PDB entry 7YMP | X-ray diffraction, 2.57 A resolution | chain A

# Chain A
Name: Lysoplasmalogenase
Organism: Thermocrispum sp. RD004668
UniProt: A0A0U4VTN7 (A0A0U4VTN7_9PSEU); numbering as in UniProt (aligned over 28-334)
Sequence (314 residues; numbered 27 to 340; the number before each row is that of its first residue):
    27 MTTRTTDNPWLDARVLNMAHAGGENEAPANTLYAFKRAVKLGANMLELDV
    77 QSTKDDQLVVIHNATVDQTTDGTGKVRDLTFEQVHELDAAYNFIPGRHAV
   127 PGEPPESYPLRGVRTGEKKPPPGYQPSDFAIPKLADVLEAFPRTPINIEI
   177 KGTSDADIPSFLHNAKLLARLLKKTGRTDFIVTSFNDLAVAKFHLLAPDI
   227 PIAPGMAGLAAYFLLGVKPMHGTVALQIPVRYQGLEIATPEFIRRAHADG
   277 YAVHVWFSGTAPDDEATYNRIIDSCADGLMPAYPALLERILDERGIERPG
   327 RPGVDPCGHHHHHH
Not modelled in the structure: 27, 334-340
Sequence notes: initiating methionine (27); expression tag (335-340)
Cystine bridges: Cys301-Cys333

# Summary
Chain A is Lysoplasmalogenase (Thermocrispum sp. RD004668); the structure, Crystal structure of
lysoplasmalogen specific phospholipase D, was determined by X-ray diffraction (same publication as 7YMQ, 7YMR
and 7YM0).
